Entry 9QQR (electron microscopy, 4.70 A resolution (low resolution: residue-level contacts below are approximate; hydrogen-bond / salt-bridge calls are withheld)); this record covers chains E and A of the 10 polymer chains in the assembly.

# Chain E (and A)
Molecule: ATP-dependent Clp protease ATP-binding subunit ClpC
From: Staphylococcus aureus
Notes: chain A of this document is another copy of the same molecule, construct and numbering; everything in this record applies to it too
UniProt: Q2G0P5 (CLPC_STAA8); numbering as in UniProt (aligned over 1-818)
Chain sequence (818 residues; numbered 1 to 818; the number before each row is that of its first residue):
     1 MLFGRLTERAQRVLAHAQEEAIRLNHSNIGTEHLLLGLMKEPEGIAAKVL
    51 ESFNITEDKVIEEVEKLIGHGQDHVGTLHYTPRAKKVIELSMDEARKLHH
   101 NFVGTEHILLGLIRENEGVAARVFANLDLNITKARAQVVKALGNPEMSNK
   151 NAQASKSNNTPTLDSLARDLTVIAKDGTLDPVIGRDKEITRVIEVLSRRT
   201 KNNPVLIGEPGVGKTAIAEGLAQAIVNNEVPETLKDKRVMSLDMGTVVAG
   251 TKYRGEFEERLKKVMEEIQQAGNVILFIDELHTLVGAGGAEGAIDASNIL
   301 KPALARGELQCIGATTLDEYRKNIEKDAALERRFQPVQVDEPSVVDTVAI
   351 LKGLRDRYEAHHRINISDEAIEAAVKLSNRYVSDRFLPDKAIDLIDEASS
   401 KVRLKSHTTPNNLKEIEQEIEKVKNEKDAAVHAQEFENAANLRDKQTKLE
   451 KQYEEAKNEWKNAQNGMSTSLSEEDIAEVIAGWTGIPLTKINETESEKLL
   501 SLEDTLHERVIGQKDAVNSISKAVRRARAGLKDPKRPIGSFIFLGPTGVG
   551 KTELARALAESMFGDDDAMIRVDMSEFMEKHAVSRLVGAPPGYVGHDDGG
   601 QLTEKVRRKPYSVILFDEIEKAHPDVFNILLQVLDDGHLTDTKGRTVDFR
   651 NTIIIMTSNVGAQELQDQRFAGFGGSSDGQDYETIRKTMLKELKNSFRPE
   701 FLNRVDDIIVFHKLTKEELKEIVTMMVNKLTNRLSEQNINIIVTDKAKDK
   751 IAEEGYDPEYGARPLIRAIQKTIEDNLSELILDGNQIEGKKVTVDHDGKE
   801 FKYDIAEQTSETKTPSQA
Disordered / not traced: 1-158, 248-254, 280-298, 595-600, 809-818 (chain A: 1-158, 248-254, 280-298, 494-818)
Swiss-Prot annotation at these positions:
  - binding site (ATP): Gly208 to Thr215, Gly545 to Thr552
What the authors report for this chain:
  - mutagenesis - T7D, R9A, E32A, K85A, E106A, D356A, E435A, F436A: increased catalytic activity on FITC-casein
  - mutagenesis - E32A/E106A: increased catalytic activity
  - mutagenesis - E106A: abolished catalytic activity on pArg
  - mutagenesis - R122A, N462A: unchanged catalytic activity on FITC-casein

# Interface between chain E and chain A
Contacting residue pairs (8):
  Ser575(E) - Glu259(A)
  Met578(E) - Gly255(A)
  Met578(E) - Glu259(A)
  Lys621(E) - Gly255(A)
  Lys621(E) - Glu258(A)
  Lys621(E) - Glu259(A)
  Lys621(E) - Lys262(A)
  Glu759(E) - Arg306(A)
Also at the interface, not in a pair above, chain E (5 interface residues in all): Glu618
Also at the interface, not in a pair above, chain A (6 interface residues in all): Glu256

# In short
The interface between chain E and chain A involves 5 residues on one side and 6 on the other. From the paper:
T7D, R9A and E32A of chain E, among others, increase catalytic activity on FITC-casein; E32A/E106A of chain E
increase catalytic activity; 11 substitutions were tested in all.
Both chains are ATP-dependent Clp protease ATP-binding subunit ClpC (Staphylococcus aureus). Entry 9QQR
(S.aureus ClpC decameric resting state) was determined by electron microscopy (same publication as 9QCL and
9QRW).
